1I1R - chains A and B; structure by X-ray diffraction, 2.40 A resolution.

[Chain A]
Molecule: Interleukin-6 receptor beta chain
From: Homo sapiens
Notes: fragment: domains 1, 2, 3 of the gp130 extracellular domain (residues 1-303)
Reference sequence: P40189 (IL6RB_HUMAN); residues 1-303 here correspond to UniProt positions 23-325 (UniProt number = residue number + 22)
Chain sequence (303 residues; row label = number of the first residue in the row):
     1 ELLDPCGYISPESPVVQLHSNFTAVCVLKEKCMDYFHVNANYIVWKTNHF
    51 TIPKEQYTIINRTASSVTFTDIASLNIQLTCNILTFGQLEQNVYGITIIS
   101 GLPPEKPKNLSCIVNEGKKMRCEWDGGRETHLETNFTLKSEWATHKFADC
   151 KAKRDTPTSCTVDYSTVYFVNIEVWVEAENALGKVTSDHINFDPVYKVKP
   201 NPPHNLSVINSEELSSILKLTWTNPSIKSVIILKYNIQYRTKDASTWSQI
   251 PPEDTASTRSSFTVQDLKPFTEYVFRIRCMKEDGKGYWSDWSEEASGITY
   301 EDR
Disordered / not traced: 1, 303
Curated features (UniProtKB/Swiss-Prot):
  - motif: Trp-288 to Ser-292 (WSXWS motif)
  - glycosylation (N-linked (GlcNAc...) asparagine): Asn-21, Asn-61, Asn-109, Asn-135, Asn-205
Disulfides: Cys-6/Cys-32, Cys-26/Cys-81, Cys-112/Cys-122, Cys-150/Cys-160

[Chain B]
Molecule: Viral il-6
From: Human herpesvirus 8
Reference sequence: Q98823 (Q98823_HHV8); residues 1-181 here correspond to UniProt positions 24-204 (UniProt number = residue number + 23)
Chain sequence (181 residues; each row starts with the number of its first residue):
     1 LPDAPEFEKDLLIQRLNWMLWVIDECFRDLCYRTGICKGILEPAAIFHLK
    51 LPAINDTDHCGLIGFNETSCLKKLADGFFEFEVLFKFLTTEFGKSVINVD
   101 VMELLTKTLGWDIQEELNKLTKTHYSPPKFDRGLLGRLQGLKYWVRHFAS
   151 FYVLSAMEKFAGQAVRVLDSIPDVTPDVHDK
Disordered / not traced: 1-5, 173-181
Disulfides: Cys-31/Cys-37, Cys-60/Cys-70

[How chain A and chain B interact]
Pairs across the interface (18; chain A residue first):
  Trp-142(A) / Leu-104(B)  hydrophobic
  Trp-142(A) / Thr-108(B)
  Trp-142(A) / Trp-111(B)  hydrophobic
  Thr-144(A) / Trp-111(B)
  Ser-165(A) / Asp-100(B)  hydrogen bond
  Ser-165(A) / Val-101(B)
  Thr-166(A) / Val-101(B)
  Val-167(A) / Val-101(B)  hydrophobic
  Val-167(A) / Leu-104(B)  hydrophobic
  Tyr-168(A) / Trp-18(B)
  Phe-169(A) / Leu-11(B)
  Phe-169(A) / Gln-14(B)
  Phe-169(A) / Arg-15(B)  hydrogen bond (backbone-side chain)
  Val-170(A) / Arg-15(B)
  Val-170(A) / Thr-108(B)
  Ser-226(A) / Ile-97(B)
  Ser-229(A) / Trp-21(B)
  Val-230(A) / Trp-18(B)
Other interface residues (no listed pair), chain A (15 interface residues in all): His-145, Phe-147, Asp-193, Lys-228

[Summary]
15 residues of chain A face 11 of chain B across their interface, with 2 hydrogen bonds. Polar contacts
include Ser-165(A)/Asp-100(B) and Phe-169(A)/Arg-15(B).
Chain A is Interleukin-6 receptor beta chain (Homo sapiens) and chain B is Viral il-6 (Human herpesvirus 8);
the structure, Crystal structure of a cytokine/receptor complex, was determined by X-ray diffraction.
